PDB entry 7ZY9 | X-ray diffraction, 1.60 A resolution | chain A

# Chain A
Name: Endochitinase 33
Organism: Trichoderma harzianum
Notes: EC 3.2.1.14
Reference sequence: Q12713 (CHI33_TRIHA); numbering as in UniProt (aligned over 19-321)
Sequence (303 residues; each row starts with the number of its first residue):
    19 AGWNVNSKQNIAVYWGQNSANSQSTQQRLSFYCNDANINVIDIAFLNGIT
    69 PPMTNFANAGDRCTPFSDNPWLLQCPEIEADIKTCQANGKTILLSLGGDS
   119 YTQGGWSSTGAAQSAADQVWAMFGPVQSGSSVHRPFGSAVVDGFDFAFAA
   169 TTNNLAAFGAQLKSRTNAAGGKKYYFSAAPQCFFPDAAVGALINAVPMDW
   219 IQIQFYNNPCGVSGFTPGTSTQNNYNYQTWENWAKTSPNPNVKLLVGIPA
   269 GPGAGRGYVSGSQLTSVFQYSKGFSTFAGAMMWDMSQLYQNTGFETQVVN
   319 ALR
Disulfide bonds: C51-C103, C81-C93, C200-C228
Construct notes: engineered mutation A165 (Asp in Q12713), A167 (Glu in Q12713)
Reported in the primary citation:
  - binding site for N-acetylglucosamine: Q35, S37, N39, D117, S118, Q199, Q222, Y224, N225, N226, A272, R274, W301
  - conformationally variable residues (order/disorder transition, side-chain flip): D117, S118, R274
  - specificity-determining residues: D117, R274
  - mutagenesis - S118Y: increased catalytic activity on chitin
  - mutagenesis - R274S: decreased catalytic activity on chitin
  - mutagenesis - S118Y, Q199S, R274S: increased catalytic activity on NAG6
  - mutagenesis - S118Y: increased catalytic activity on CHIT50
  - mutagenesis - S118Y: increased catalytic activity on CHIT100
  - catalytic residues: Y224 (citing earlier work)
  - mutagenesis - S37D, D117W, Q199S, N226R: decreased catalytic activity

# Overview
From the paper: the catalytic residue Y224; S37D, D117W and Q199S, among others, reduce catalytic activity; 6
substitutions were tested in all.
Chain A is Endochitinase 33 (Trichoderma harzianum); the structure, Structure of D165A/D167A double mutant of
Chit33 from Trichoderma harzianum complexed with chitintetraose, was determined by X-ray diffraction,
deposited together with 7ZYA.
